7U94 - chains G and W of the 60 polymer chains in the assembly; structure by electron microscopy, 3.25 A resolution.

[Chain G (and W)]
Protein: Capsid protein
Source organism: Snake adeno-associated virus
Notes: chain W of this document is another copy of the same molecule, construct and numbering; everything in this record applies to it too
UniProtKB: Q6V7U2 (Q6V7U2_9VIRU); residues 206-726 here = UniProt positions 206-726
Chain sequence (521 residues; numbered 206 to 726; the number before each row is that of its first residue):
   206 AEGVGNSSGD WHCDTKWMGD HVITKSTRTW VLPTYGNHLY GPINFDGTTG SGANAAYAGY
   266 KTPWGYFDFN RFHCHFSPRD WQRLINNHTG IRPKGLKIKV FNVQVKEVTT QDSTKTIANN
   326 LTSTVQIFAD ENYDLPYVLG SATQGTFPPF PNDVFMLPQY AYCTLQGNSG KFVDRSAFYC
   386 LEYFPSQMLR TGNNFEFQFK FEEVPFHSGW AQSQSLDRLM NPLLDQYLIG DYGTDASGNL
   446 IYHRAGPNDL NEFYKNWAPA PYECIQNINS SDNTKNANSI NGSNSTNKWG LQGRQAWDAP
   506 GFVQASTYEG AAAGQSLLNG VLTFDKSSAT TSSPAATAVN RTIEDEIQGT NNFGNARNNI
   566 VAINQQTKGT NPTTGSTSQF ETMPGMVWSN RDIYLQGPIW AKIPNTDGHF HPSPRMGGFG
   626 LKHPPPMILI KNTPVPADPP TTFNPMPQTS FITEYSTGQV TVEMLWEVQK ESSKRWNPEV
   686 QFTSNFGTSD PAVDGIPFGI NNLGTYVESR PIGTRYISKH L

[Interface between chain G and chain W]
Residue-residue contacts (89; chain G residue first):
  V209(G) - T327(W)
  V209(G) - R395(W)  hydrogen bond (backbone-side chain)
  G210(G) - R395(W)
  G210(G) - T396(W)
  G210(G) - N398(W)
  N211(G) - A206(W)
  N211(G) - R395(W)
  N211(G) - N398(W)
  S212(G) - M393(W)  hydrogen bond (side chain-backbone)
  S212(G) - N398(W)
  G214(G) - M393(W)
  D215(G) - Q392(W)
  D215(G) - M393(W)  hydrogen bond (side chain-backbone)
  W216(G) - Q331(W)
  W216(G) - E387(W)  hydrogen bond (side chain-backbone)
  W216(G) - F389(W)
  W216(G) - S391(W)  hydrogen bond (backbone-backbone)
  W216(G) - M393(W)  hydrophobic
  C218(G) - E387(W)
  C218(G) - Y388(W)  hydrogen bond (side chain-backbone)
  C218(G) - F389(W)
  C218(G) - P390(W)
  T220(G) - Y388(W)  hydrogen bond
  V236(G) - P641(W)  hydrophobic
  V236(G) - P644(W)  hydrophobic
  P238(G) - P644(W)  hydrophobic
  P238(G) - P645(W)
  Y240(G) - T646(W)
  D285(G) - Y388(W)  hydrogen bond
  N307(G) - M393(W)  hydrogen bond
  N307(G) - R395(W)
  Q309(G) - T327(W)  hydrogen bond
  Q309(G) - V640(W)
  K311(G) - N325(W)
  K311(G) - V640(W)
  V313(G) - D643(W)
  K320(G) - D643(W)  salt bridge
  N324(G) - N325(W)
  N324(G) - T327(W)  hydrogen bond
  Q349(G) - P650(W)
  G350(G) - F648(W)
  F355(G) - Y245(W)  hydrophobic
  F355(G) - F383(W)  hydrophobic
  F355(G) - C385(W)  hydrophobic
  P356(G) - C385(W)
  P356(G) - E387(W)
  N357(G) - H243(W)  hydrogen bond (side chain-backbone)
  N357(G) - Y245(W)
  N357(G) - E387(W)
  N357(G) - K636(W)
  V359(G) - P652(W)
  V359(G) - Q653(W)  hydrogen bond (backbone-backbone)
  M361(G) - P645(W)
  M361(G) - T647(W)
  M361(G) - F648(W)
  L362(G) - F648(W)
  P363(G) - F648(W)  hydrophobic
  T396(G) - R395(W)
  S533(G) - M651(W)
  A534(G) - M651(W)  hydrophobic
  Y660(G) - P641(W)  hydrogen bond (side chain-backbone)
  Y660(G) - A642(W)
  Y660(G) - D643(W)
  Y660(G) - P644(W)
  T662(G) - P641(W)
  Q664(G) - M393(W)
  Q664(G) - T638(W)
  F691(G) - V378(W)
  F691(G) - D379(W)
  G692(G) - D379(W)
  T693(G) - K376(W)
  T693(G) - F377(W)  hydrogen bond (side chain-backbone)
  S694(G) - K376(W)
  S694(G) - F377(W)  hydrogen bond (backbone-backbone)
  D695(G) - N249(W)
  D695(G) - K376(W)  salt bridge
  P696(G) - P247(W)
  P696(G) - N249(W)
  P696(G) - G375(W)
  P696(G) - F377(W)  hydrophobic
  I701(G) - Y265(W)  hydrogen bond (backbone-side chain)
  I701(G) - F377(W)  hydrophobic
  I701(G) - S381(W)
  I701(G) - A382(W)
  I705(G) - Y245(W)
  I705(G) - Y265(W)
  I705(G) - F383(W)  hydrophobic
  N706(G) - P247(W)
  N707(G) - P247(W)
Also at the interface, not in a pair above, chain G (56 interface residues in all): D219, S282, F306, I322, L326, D358, T535, S689, A697, G700, G704, G709
Also at the interface, not in a pair above, chain W (51 interface residues in all): V209, E312, L326, S328, P639, N649, F656, I657

[Summary]
Chain G and chain W form an interface of 56 and 51 residues respectively; the contacts include 17 hydrogen
bonds and 2 salt bridges. Polar contacts include K320(G)-D643(W), D695(G)-K376(W) and V209(G)-R395(W).
Both chains are Capsid protein (Snake adeno-associated virus). Entry 7U94 (SAAV pH 7.4 capsid structure) was
determined by electron microscopy together with 7U95, 7U96 and 7U97 from the same study.
